PDB entry 1TYG | X-ray diffraction, 3.15 A resolution | chains A and C of the 4 polymer chains in the assembly

== Chain A (and C) ==
Protein: Thiazole biosynthesis protein thiG
Organism: Bacillus subtilis
Notes: chain C of this document is another copy of the same molecule, construct and numbering; everything in this record applies to it too
Reference sequence: O31618 (THIG_BACSU); residues 103-355 here correspond to UniProt positions 3-255 (UniProt number = residue number - 100)
Amino-acid sequence (253 residues; row label = number of the first residue in the row):
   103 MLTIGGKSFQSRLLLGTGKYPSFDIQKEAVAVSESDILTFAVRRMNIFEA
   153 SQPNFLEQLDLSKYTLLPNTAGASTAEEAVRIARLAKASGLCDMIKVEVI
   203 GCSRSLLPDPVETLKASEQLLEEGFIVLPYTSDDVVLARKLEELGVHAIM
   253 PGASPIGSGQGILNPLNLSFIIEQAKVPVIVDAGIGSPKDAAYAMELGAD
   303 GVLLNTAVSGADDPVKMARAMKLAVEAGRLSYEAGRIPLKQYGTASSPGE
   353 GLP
Not modelled in the structure: 345-355 (chain C: 144-149, 346-355)
Curated features (UniProtKB/Swiss-Prot):
  - active site: Lys198 (Schiff-base intermediate with DXP)
  - binding site (1-deoxy-D-xylulose 5-phosphate): Gly259, Ala285, Gly286, Asn307, Thr308

== How chain A and chain C interact ==
Pairs across the interface (74; chain A residue first):
  Arg206(A) - Tyr344(C)
  Arg206(A) - Gly345(C)
  Pro257(A) - Tyr344(C)
  Gly259(A) - Lys342(C)
  Ser260(A) - Lys342(C)
  Ser260(A) - Tyr344(C)  hydrogen bond
  Gly261(A) - Arg338(C)  hydrogen bond (backbone-side chain)
  Gly261(A) - Ile339(C)
  Gln262(A) - Leu341(C)
  Gln262(A) - Lys342(C)
  Gln262(A) - Gln343(C)  hydrogen bond
  Gly288(A) - Arg338(C)
  Ser289(A) - Glu298(C)  hydrogen bond
  Ser289(A) - Arg338(C)  hydrogen bond
  Pro290(A) - Glu298(C)
  Pro290(A) - Ser333(C)
  Lys291(A) - Lys291(C)
  Lys291(A) - Tyr295(C)
  Lys291(A) - Glu298(C)  hydrogen bond (backbone-side chain)
  Tyr295(A) - Lys291(C)
  Glu298(A) - Ser289(C)  hydrogen bond
  Glu298(A) - Lys291(C)
  Thr308(A) - Ile339(C)
  Gly312(A) - Ile339(C)
  Ala313(A) - Ala336(C)
  Ala313(A) - Gly337(C)
  Ala313(A) - Arg338(C)
  Asp314(A) - Gly337(C)
  Asp315(A) - Ala336(C)
  Lys318(A) - Leu332(C)
  Lys318(A) - Glu335(C)  hydrogen bond (side chain-backbone)
  Lys318(A) - Ala336(C)
  Met319(A) - Ser333(C)
  Arg321(A) - Leu332(C)
  Ala322(A) - Ala329(C)
  Ala322(A) - Leu332(C)  hydrophobic
  Ala322(A) - Ser333(C)
  Leu325(A) - Glu328(C)
  Leu325(A) - Ala329(C)  hydrophobic
  Ala326(A) - Ala329(C)
  Glu328(A) - Leu325(C)
  Ala329(A) - Pro290(C)
  Ala329(A) - Ala322(C)
  Ala329(A) - Leu325(C)  hydrophobic
  Ala329(A) - Ala326(C)
  Leu332(A) - Lys318(C)
  Leu332(A) - Arg321(C)
  Leu332(A) - Ala322(C)  hydrophobic
  Ser333(A) - Pro290(C)
  Ser333(A) - Met319(C)
  Ser333(A) - Ala322(C)
  Glu335(A) - Lys318(C)  salt bridge
  Ala336(A) - Ala313(C)
  Ala336(A) - Asp314(C)
  Ala336(A) - Asp315(C)  hydrogen bond (backbone-backbone)
  Ala336(A) - Lys318(C)
  Ala336(A) - Met319(C)  hydrophobic
  Gly337(A) - Ala313(C)
  Gly337(A) - Asp314(C)
  Gly337(A) - Met319(C)
  Arg338(A) - Gly261(C)  hydrogen bond (side chain-backbone)
  Arg338(A) - Gly288(C)
  Arg338(A) - Ser289(C)  hydrogen bond
  Arg338(A) - Ala313(C)
  Arg338(A) - Met319(C)
  Ile339(A) - Thr308(C)
  Ile339(A) - Ala309(C)
  Ile339(A) - Gly312(C)
  Pro340(A) - Gly261(C)
  Leu341(A) - Gln262(C)
  Lys342(A) - Ser260(C)
  Lys342(A) - Gln262(C)
  Tyr344(A) - Arg206(C)
  Tyr344(A) - Ser260(C)  hydrogen bond
Also at the interface, not in a pair above, chain A (40 interface residues in all): Ser207, Ile258, Ala294, Ala309
Also at the interface, not in a pair above, chain C (39 interface residues in all): Pro257, Ile287, Pro340

== Summary ==
40 residues of chain A face 39 of chain C across their interface; the contacts include 12 hydrogen bonds and 1
salt bridge. Among the polar pairs are Glu335(A)-Lys318(C), Ser260(A)-Tyr344(C) and Gly261(A)-Arg338(C).
Both chains are Thiazole biosynthesis protein thiG (Bacillus subtilis). Entry 1TYG (Structure of the thiazole
synthase/ThiS complex) was determined by X-ray diffraction.
